PDB entry 8XGA | X-ray diffraction, 3.54 A resolution | chain A

Chain A:
Name: Glutaminyl-peptide cyclotransferase-like protein
Source organism: Homo sapiens
Notes: EC 2.3.2.5
UniProtKB: Q9NXS2 (QPCTL_HUMAN); residues 70-382 here = UniProt positions 70-382
Amino-acid sequence (313 residues; row label = number of the first residue in the row):
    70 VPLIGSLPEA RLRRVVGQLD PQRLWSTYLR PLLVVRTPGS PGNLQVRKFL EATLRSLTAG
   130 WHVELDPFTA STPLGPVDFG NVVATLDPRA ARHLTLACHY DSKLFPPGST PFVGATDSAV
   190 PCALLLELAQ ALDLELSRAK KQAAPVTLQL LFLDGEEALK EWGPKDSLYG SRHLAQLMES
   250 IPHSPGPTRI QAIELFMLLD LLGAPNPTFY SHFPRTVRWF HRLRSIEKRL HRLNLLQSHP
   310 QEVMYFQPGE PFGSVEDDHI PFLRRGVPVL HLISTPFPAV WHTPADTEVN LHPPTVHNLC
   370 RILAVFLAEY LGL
Bound ions: Zn2+: D186, E226, H351
Small-molecule neighbours: A1D47 ((3Z)-3-(1H-benzimidazol-5-ylmethylidene)-4-(oxan-4-yloxy)-1H-indol-2-one): H168, K172, D186, E225, E226, E230, W231, D269, L270, V324, E325, D326, F346, W350, H351
UniProt features mapped onto this chain:
  - active site (Proton acceptor): E225, D269
  - binding site (Zn(2+)): D186, E226, H351

Overview:
Ligands of chain A: compound A1D47. D186, E226 and H351 form the Zn2+ site. From UniProt: active-site residues
E225 and D269 and 3 Zn2+-binding residues.
Chain A is Glutaminyl-peptide cyclotransferase-like protein (Homo sapiens); the structure, Crystal structure
of human Golgi resident glutaminyl cyclase in complex with
(Z)-3-((1H-benzo[d]imidazol-5-yl)methylene)-4-((tetrahydro-2H-pyran-4-yl)oxy)indolin-2-one, was determined by
X-ray diffraction (same publication as 8XFV, 8XGB, 8XGT and 8XGY).
